4FG4 - chains A and B; structure by X-ray diffraction, 2.70 A resolution.

# Chain A (and B)
Name: Expansin-yoaJ
Organism: Bacillus subtilis subsp. subtilis
Notes: chain B of this document is another copy of the same molecule, construct and numbering; everything in this record applies to it too
UniProt: O34918 (YOAJ_BACSU); residues 2-208 here correspond to UniProt positions 26-232 (UniProt number = residue number + 24)
Chain sequence (208 residues; each row starts with the number of its first residue):
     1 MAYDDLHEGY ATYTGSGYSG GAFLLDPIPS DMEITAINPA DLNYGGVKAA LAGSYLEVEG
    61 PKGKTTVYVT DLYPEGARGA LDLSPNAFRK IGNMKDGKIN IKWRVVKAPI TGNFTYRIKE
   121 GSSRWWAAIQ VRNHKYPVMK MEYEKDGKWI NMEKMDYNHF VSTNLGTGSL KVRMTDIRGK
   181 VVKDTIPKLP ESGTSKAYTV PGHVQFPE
Not modelled in the structure: 1
Construct notes: initiating methionine (1)
From the paper describing this entry:
  - binding site for beta-D-glucopyranose: Trp125, Trp126, Tyr157
  - mutagenesis - W125A/W126A/Y157A: abolished binding to Cellohexaose
  - mutagenesis - W125A/W126A/Y157A: abolished binding to MLG
  - mutagenesis - W125A, W126A: decreased binding to cellulose (citing earlier work)

# How chain A and chain B interact
Chain A side of the interface, 1 residues: Ser192
Chain B side of the interface, 1 residues: Ser195

# Overview
Chain A and chain B each contribute 1 residues to their interface. From the paper: a binding site for
beta-D-glucopyranose at Trp125(A), Trp126(A) and Tyr157(A); W125A and W126A of chain A reduce binding to
cellulose.
Chain A and chain B are both Expansin-yoaJ (Bacillus subtilis subsp. subtilis); the structure, Crystal
structure of Bacillus Subtilis expansin (EXLX1) in complex with hemithiocellodextrin, was determined by X-ray
diffraction together with 4FER and 4FG2 from the same study.
